9EY0 - chains C and F of the 7 polymer chains in the assembly; structure by electron microscopy, 2.78 A resolution.

[Chain C]
Name: 3-hydroxyacyl-CoA dehydrogenase type-2
From: Homo sapiens
Notes: EC 1.1.1.35, 1.1.1.62, 1.1.1.239, 1.1.1.178, 1.1.1.53, 1.1.1.159
UniProtKB: Q99714 (HCD2_HUMAN); numbering as in UniProt (aligned over 1-261)
Sequence (261 residues; numbered 1 to 261; the number before each row is that of its first residue):
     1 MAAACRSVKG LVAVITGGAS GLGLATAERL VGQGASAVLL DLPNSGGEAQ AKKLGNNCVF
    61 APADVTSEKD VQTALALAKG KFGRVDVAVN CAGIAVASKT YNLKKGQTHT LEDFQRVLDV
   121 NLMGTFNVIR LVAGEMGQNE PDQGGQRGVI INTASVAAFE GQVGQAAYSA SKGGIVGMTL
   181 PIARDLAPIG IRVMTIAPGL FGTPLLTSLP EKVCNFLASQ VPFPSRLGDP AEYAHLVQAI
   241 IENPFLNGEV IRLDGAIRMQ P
Not modelled in the structure: 1-6
UniProt features mapped onto this chain:
  - active site: Y168 (Proton acceptor)
  - binding site (NAD(+)): S20, L22, D41, D64, V65, C91, Y168, K172, F201, T203
  - binding site (substrate): S155
  - modified residue: A2 (N-acetylalanine), K53 (N6-acetyllysine), K69 (N6-acetyllysine), K99 (N6-acetyllysine), K105 (N6-acetyllysine), K212 (N6-acetyllysine)
  - natural variant: V12 (V12L: In HSD10MD), V65 (V65A: In HSD10MD; uncertain significance), D86 (D86G: In HSD10MD), L122 (L122V: In HSD10MD), R130 (R130C: In HSD10MD), Q165 (Q165H: In HSD10MD), V176 (V176M: In HSD10MD), P210 (P210S: In HSD10MD), K212 (K212E: In HSD10MD), R226 (R226Q: In HSD10MD), N247 (N247S: In HSD10MD), E249 (E249Q: In HSD10MD)
  - mutagenesis: S20 (S20F: Decreased dehydrogenase activity. Does not affect mitochondrial tRNA 5'-end processing. Does not affect tRNA methylation), K172 (K172A: Abolishes dehydrogenase activity. Does not affect mitochondrial tRNA 5'-end processing. Does not affect tRNA methylation. Does not affect homotetramerization)

[Chain F]
Name: tRNA methyltransferase 10 homolog C
From: Homo sapiens
Notes: EC 2.1.1.-, 2.1.1.218, 2.1.1.221
UniProtKB: Q7L0Y3 (TM10C_HUMAN); residue numbers follow UniProt; this construct covers 70-403
Sequence (356 residues; each row starts with the number of its first residue):
    70 MKSSVQEECV STISSSKDED PLAATREFIE MWRLLGREVP EHITEEELKT LMECVSNTAK
   130 KKYLKYLYTK EKVKKARQIK KEMKAAAREE AKNIKLLETT EEDKQKNFLF LRLWDRNMDI
   190 AMGWKGAQAM QFGQPLVFDM AYENYMKRKE LQNTVSQLLE SEGWNRRNVD PFHIYFCNLK
   250 IDGALHRELV KRYQEKWDKL LLTSTEKSHV DLFPKDSIIY LTADSPNVMT TFRHDKVYVI
   310 GSFVDKSMQP GTSLAKAKRL NLATECLPLD KYLQWEIGNK NLTLDQMIRI LLCLKNNGNW
   370 QEALQFVPKR KHTGFLEISQ HSQEFINRLK KAKTAENLYF QSHHHHHHDY KDDDDK
Not modelled in the structure: 70-91, 165-174, 386-425
Differences from the reference sequence: expression tag (404-425)
UniProt features mapped onto this chain:
  - modified residue: S84 (Phosphoserine)
  - natural variant: R181 (R181L: In COXPD30), T272 (T272A: In COXPD30)
  - mutagenesis: D314 (D314N: Abolished mitochondrial tRNA methylation. Does not affect mitochondrial tRNA 5'-end processing)
Reported in the primary citation:
  - conformationally variable residues (loop rearrangement): D314 to P319

[Interface between chain C and chain F]
Pairs across the interface - 31 pairs, chain C then chain F:
  I94(C) - N176(F)
  A95(C) - N176(F)
  A95(C) - F177(F)  hydrogen bond (backbone-backbone)
  A95(C) - L178(F)  hydrophobic
  V96(C) - F177(F)  hydrogen bond (backbone-backbone)
  A97(C) - F177(F)  hydrogen bond (backbone-backbone)
  A97(C) - L178(F)
  A97(C) - F179(F)
  A97(C) - L180(F)
  K99(C) - L180(F)
  R116(C) - K175(F)  hydrogen bond (side chain-backbone)
  R116(C) - N176(F)  hydrogen bond
  Q162(C) - F179(F)
  Q162(C) - N186(F)
  V163(C) - L180(F)
  G164(C) - L180(F)
  Q165(C) - L178(F)  hydrogen bond (side chain-backbone)
  Y168(C) - L178(F)  hydrophobic
  L200(C) - F179(F)  hydrophobic
  L206(C) - F179(F)  hydrophobic
  K212(C) - M187(F)
  V213(C) - W183(F)
  F216(C) - N186(F)
  F216(C) - M187(F)  hydrophobic
  F216(C) - A190(F)  hydrophobic
  L217(C) - F179(F)  hydrophobic
  L217(C) - W183(F)  hydrophobic
  Q220(C) - A190(F)
  Q260(C) - N186(F)  hydrogen bond (side chain-backbone)
  Q260(C) - I189(F)
  Q260(C) - A190(F)
Also at the interface, not in a pair above, chain C (23 interface residues in all): S98, L205, L209, P261
Also at the interface, not in a pair above, chain F (12 interface residues in all): W193

[Summary]
The interface between chain C and chain F involves 23 residues on one side and 12 on the other, with 7
hydrogen bonds. Among the polar pairs are R116(C)-K175(F), R116(C)-N176(F) and Q165(C)-L178(F). From the
paper: conformational variability at D314(F).
Here chain C is 3-hydroxyacyl-CoA dehydrogenase type-2 and chain F is tRNA methyltransferase 10 homolog C,
both from Homo sapiens. Entry 9EY0 (Human mitochondrial RNase Z with tRNA-His) was determined by electron
microscopy together with 9GCH from the same study.
